1VWA - chains B and D of the 4 polymer chains in the assembly; structure by X-ray diffraction, 1.85 A resolution.

# Chain B (and D)
Protein: Streptavidin
From: Streptomyces avidinii
Notes: chain D of this document is another copy of the same molecule, construct and numbering; everything in this record applies to it too
Reference sequence: P22629 (SAV_STRAV); residues 13-135 here correspond to UniProt positions 37-159 (UniProt number = residue number + 24)
Amino-acid sequence (123 residues; numbered 13 to 135; the number before each row is that of its first residue):
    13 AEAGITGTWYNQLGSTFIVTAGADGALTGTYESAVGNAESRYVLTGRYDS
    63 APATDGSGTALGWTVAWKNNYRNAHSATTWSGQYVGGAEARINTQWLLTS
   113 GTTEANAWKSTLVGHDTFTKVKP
UniProt features mapped onto this chain:
  - motif: Arg-59 to Asp-61 (Cell attachment site)
  - binding site (biotin): Tyr-43, Tyr-54, Trp-92, Trp-108, Trp-120

# How chain B and chain D interact
Residue-residue contacts (74; chain B residue first):
  Thr-57(B) / Thr-57(D)  hydrogen bond
  Thr-57(B) / Gly-58(D)
  Thr-57(B) / Arg-59(D)
  Gly-58(B) / Thr-57(D)
  Arg-59(B) / Val-55(D)
  Arg-59(B) / Thr-57(D)
  Arg-59(B) / Ala-78(D)
  Tyr-60(B) / Ala-78(D)
  Asp-61(B) / Lys-80(D)
  Asp-61(B) / Asn-85(D)  hydrogen bond
  Asp-61(B) / His-87(D)  salt bridge
  Ser-62(B) / Lys-80(D)
  Ala-63(B) / Lys-80(D)
  Ala-63(B) / Asn-85(D)  hydrogen bond (backbone-side chain)
  Ala-63(B) / His-87(D)
  Ala-65(B) / His-87(D)
  Gly-68(B) / Thr-114(D)
  Gly-68(B) / Thr-115(D)
  Ser-69(B) / Thr-114(D)
  Gly-70(B) / Gly-113(D)
  Gly-70(B) / Thr-114(D)  hydrogen bond (backbone-backbone)
  Ala-72(B) / His-87(D)
  Ala-72(B) / Ser-88(D)
  Ala-72(B) / Thr-111(D)
  Gly-74(B) / Thr-76(D)
  Trp-75(B) / Thr-76(D)  hydrogen bond (backbone-side chain)
  Thr-76(B) / Arg-59(D)
  Thr-76(B) / Gly-74(D)
  Thr-76(B) / Trp-75(D)
  Ala-78(B) / Arg-59(D)
  Ala-78(B) / Tyr-60(D)
  Lys-80(B) / Ser-62(D)
  Lys-80(B) / Ala-63(D)
  Asn-85(B) / Asp-61(D)  hydrogen bond
  Asn-85(B) / Ala-63(D)  hydrogen bond (side chain-backbone)
  His-87(B) / Asp-61(D)  salt bridge
  His-87(B) / Ala-63(D)
  His-87(B) / Pro-64(D)
  His-87(B) / Ala-65(D)
  Ser-88(B) / Ala-72(D)
  Ala-89(B) / Ala-72(D)
  Ala-89(B) / Leu-73(D)
  Ala-89(B) / Ser-93(D)
  Thr-91(B) / Thr-91(D)  hydrogen bond
  Thr-91(B) / Trp-92(D)
  Thr-91(B) / Ser-93(D)
  Trp-92(B) / Thr-91(D)
  Ser-93(B) / Ala-89(D)
  Ser-93(B) / Thr-91(D)
  Ser-93(B) / Leu-109(D)  hydrogen bond (side chain-backbone)
  Ser-93(B) / Thr-111(D)  hydrogen bond
  Gly-94(B) / Thr-111(D)
  Gln-95(B) / Ser-112(D)
  Gln-95(B) / Gly-113(D)
  Gln-95(B) / Thr-114(D)  hydrogen bond (side chain-backbone)
  Gln-95(B) / Ser-122(D)
  Val-97(B) / Glu-116(D)
  Gln-107(B) / Leu-109(D)
  Leu-109(B) / Ser-93(D)  hydrogen bond (backbone-side chain)
  Leu-109(B) / Gln-107(D)
  Leu-109(B) / Leu-109(D)  hydrophobic
  Thr-111(B) / Ala-72(D)
  Thr-111(B) / Ser-93(D)  hydrogen bond
  Thr-111(B) / Gly-94(D)
  Ser-112(B) / Gln-95(D)
  Gly-113(B) / Ser-69(D)
  Gly-113(B) / Gly-70(D)
  Gly-113(B) / Gln-95(D)
  Thr-114(B) / Ser-69(D)
  Thr-114(B) / Gly-70(D)  hydrogen bond (backbone-backbone)
  Thr-114(B) / Gln-95(D)  hydrogen bond (backbone-side chain)
  Glu-116(B) / Arg-103(D)  salt bridge
  Ser-122(B) / Gln-95(D)
  Thr-123(B) / Gln-107(D)
Interface residues without a listed pair, chain B (42 interface residues in all): Val-55, Pro-64, Leu-73, Trp-108, Leu-110, Thr-115
Interface residues without a listed pair, chain D (42 interface residues in all): Gly-68, Trp-108, Leu-110, Thr-123

# Overview
The chain B/chain D interface involves 42 residues from each chain; the contacts include 15 hydrogen bonds and
3 salt bridges. Polar contacts include Asp-61(B)/His-87(D), Glu-116(B)/Arg-103(D) and Thr-57(B)/Thr-57(D).
Curated annotation (UniProt) lists 5 biotin-binding residues on chain B.
Chain B and chain D are both Streptavidin (Streptomyces avidinii); the structure, Streptavidin-fshpqnt, was
determined by X-ray diffraction, deposited together with 1VWB, 1VWC, 1VWD, 1VWE, 1VWF, 1VWG and 11 further
entries.
